8AC2 - chains A and C of the 7 polymer chains in the assembly; structure by electron microscopy, 3.70 A resolution.

== Chain A ==
Name: DNA-directed RNA polymerase subunit alpha
Organism: Escherichia coli K-12
Notes: EC 2.7.7.6
UniProt: P0A7Z4 (RPOA_ECOLI); residues 1-329 here = UniProt positions 1-329
Amino-acid sequence (329 residues; each row starts with the number of its first residue):
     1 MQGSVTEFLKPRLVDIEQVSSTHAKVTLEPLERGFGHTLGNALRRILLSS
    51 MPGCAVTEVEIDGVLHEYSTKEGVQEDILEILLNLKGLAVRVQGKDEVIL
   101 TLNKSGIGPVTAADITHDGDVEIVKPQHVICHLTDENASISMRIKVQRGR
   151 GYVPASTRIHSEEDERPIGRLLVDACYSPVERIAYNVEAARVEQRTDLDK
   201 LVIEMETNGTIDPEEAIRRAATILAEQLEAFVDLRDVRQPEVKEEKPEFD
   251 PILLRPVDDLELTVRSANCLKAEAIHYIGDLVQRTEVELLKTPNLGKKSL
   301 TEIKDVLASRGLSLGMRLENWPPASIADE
Disordered / not traced: 1-5, 235-329
UniProt features mapped onto this chain:
  - region: Glu162 to Glu165 (Required for interaction with Crp at class II promoters)
  - modified residue: Arg265 (ADP-ribosylarginine), Lys297 (N6-acetyllysine), Lys298 (N6-acetyllysine)
  - mutagenesis: Arg45 (R45C: In rpoA112; temperature-sensitive, blocks RNA polymerase assembly), Glu162 to Glu165 (5-fold decrease in CRP-class II promoter-dependent transcription), Glu165 (E165K: 5-fold decrease in CRP-class II promoter-dependent transcription), Arg191 (R191C: In rpoA101; temperature-sensitive)

== Chain C ==
Name: DNA-directed RNA polymerase subunit beta
Organism: Escherichia coli K-12
Notes: EC 2.7.7.6
UniProt: P0A8V2 (RPOB_ECOLI); numbering as in UniProt (aligned over 1-1342)
Amino-acid sequence (1342 residues; row label = number of the first residue in the row):
     1 MVYSYTEKKRIRKDFGKRPQVLDVPYLLSIQLDSFQKFIEQDPEGQYGLE
    51 AAFRSVFPIQSYSGNSELQYVSYRLGEPVFDVQECQIRGVTYSAPLRVKL
   101 RLVIYEREAPEGTVKDIKEQEVYMGEIPLMTDNGTFVINGTERVIVSQLH
   151 RSPGVFFDSDKGKTHSSGKVLYNARIIPYRGSWLDFEFDPKDNLFVRIDR
   201 RRKLPATIILRALNYTTEQILDLFFEKVIFEIRDNKLQMELVPERLRGET
   251 ASFDIEANGKVYVEKGRRITARHIRQLEKDDVKLIEVPVEYIAGKVVAKD
   301 YIDESTGELICAANMELSLDLLAKLSQSGHKRIETLFTNDLDHGPYISET
   351 LRVDPTNDRLSALVEIYRMMRPGEPPTREAAESLFENLFFSEDRYDLSAV
   401 GRMKFNRSLLREEIEGSGILSKDDIIDVMKKLIDIRNGKGEVDDIDHLGN
   451 RRIRSVGEMAENQFRVGLVRVERAVKERLSLGDLDTLMPQDMINAKPISA
   501 AVKEFFGSSQLSQFMDQNNPLSEITHKRRISALGPGGLTRERAGFEVRDV
   551 HPTHYGRVCPIETPEGPNIGLINSLSVYAQTNEYGFLETPYRKVTDGVVT
   601 DEIHYLSAIEEGNYVIAQANSNLDEEGHFVEDLVTCRSKGESSLFSRDQV
   651 DYMDVSTQQVVSVGASLIPFLEHDDANRALMGANMQRQAVPTLRADKPLV
   701 GTGMERAVAVDSGVTAVAKRGGVVQYVDASRIVIKVNEDEMYPGEAGIDI
   751 YNLTKYTRSNQNTCINQMPCVSLGEPVERGDVLADGPSTDLGELALGQNM
   801 RVAFMPWNGYNFEDSILVSERVVQEDRFTTIHIQELACVSRDTKLGPEEI
   851 TADIPNVGEAALSKLDESGIVYIGAEVTGGDILVGKVTPKGETQLTPEEK
   901 LLRAIFGEKASDVKDSSLRVPNGVSGTVIDVQVFTRDGVEKDKRALEIEE
   951 MQLKQAKKDLSEELQILEAGLFSRIRAVLVAGGVEAEKLDKLPRDRWLEL
  1001 GLTDEEKQNQLEQLAEQYDELKHEFEKKLEAKRRKITQGDDLAPGVLKIV
  1051 KVYLAVKRRIQPGDKMAGRHGNKGVISKINPIEDMPYDENGTPVDIVLNP
  1101 LGVPSRMNIGQILETHLGMAAKGIGDKINAMLKQQQEVAKLREFIQRAYD
  1151 LGADVRQKVDLSTFSDEEVMRLAENLRKGMPIATPVFDGAKEAEIKELLK
  1201 LGDLPTSGQIRLYDGRTGEQFERPVTVGYMYMLKLNHLVDDKMHARSTGS
  1251 YSLVTQQPLGGKAQFGGQRFGEMEVWALEAYGAAYTLQEMLTVKSDDVNG
  1301 RTKMYKNIVDGNHQMEPGMPESFNVLLKEIRSLGINIELEDE
Disordered / not traced: 1, 890-911
UniProt features mapped onto this chain:
  - modified residue (N6-acetyllysine): Lys1022, Lys1200
  - mutagenesis: Ile561 (I561S: Resistant to antibiotics salinamide A and B), Ile569 (I569S: Resistant to antibiotics salinamide A and B), Ala665 (A665E: Resistant to antibiotics salinamide A and B), Asp675 (D675A/G: Resistant to antibiotics salinamide A and B), Asn677 (N677H/K: Resistant to antibiotics salinamide A and B), Leu680 (L680M: Resistant to antibiotics salinamide A and B), Glu813 (E813K: Disrupts the enzyme's active center)

== How chain A and chain C interact ==
Residue-residue contacts (58):
  Asn41(A) - Gly1215(C)
  Asn41(A) - Arg1216(C)  hydrogen bond (side chain-backbone)
  Asn41(A) - Thr1217(C)
  Asn41(A) - Gly1218(C)
  Arg44(A) - Glu1083(C)  hydrogen bond (side chain-backbone)
  Arg44(A) - Tyr1087(C)
  Arg45(A) - Glu1083(C)
  Arg45(A) - Asp1084(C)
  Arg45(A) - Gly1215(C)
  Leu48(A) - Glu1083(C)
  Ser49(A) - Glu1083(C)
  Leu65(A) - Ile873(C)
  His66(A) - Ile873(C)
  His66(A) - Gly874(C)
  His66(A) - Val928(C)
  His66(A) - Ile929(C)
  Tyr68(A) - Tyr756(C)
  Tyr68(A) - Ile831(C)  hydrophobic
  Tyr68(A) - Thr927(C)
  Tyr68(A) - Ala1055(C)  hydrophobic
  Tyr68(A) - Lys1057(C)
  Thr70(A) - Lys755(C)
  Glu72(A) - Tyr726(C)
  Glu72(A) - Asp728(C)
  Gly73(A) - Asp728(C)
  Val74(A) - Asp728(C)
  Val74(A) - Ala729(C)  hydrogen bond (backbone-backbone)
  Gln75(A) - Val727(C)
  Gln75(A) - Ala729(C)
  Gln75(A) - Pro769(C)
  Glu76(A) - Ala729(C)
  Asp77(A) - Lys755(C)  salt bridge
  Asp77(A) - Tyr756(C)  hydrogen bond
  Leu79(A) - Tyr756(C)
  Leu83(A) - Leu693(C)  hydrophobic
  Leu83(A) - Arg694(C)
  Lys86(A) - Gln824(C)
  Lys86(A) - Asp826(C)  salt bridge
  Thr134(A) - Val727(C)
  Thr134(A) - Leu773(C)
  Tyr152(A) - Glu820(C)
  Tyr152(A) - Val823(C)
  Tyr152(A) - Gln824(C)
  Tyr152(A) - Arg1059(C)
  Ser156(A) - Arg1059(C)
  Ile159(A) - Glu876(C)
  Arg166(A) - Glu876(C)  salt bridge
  Ile168(A) - Ile873(C)
  Ile168(A) - Ala875(C)
  Asp174(A) - Asp826(C)
  Cys176(A) - Gln824(C)  hydrogen bond
  Glu181(A) - Arg821(C)  hydrogen bond (backbone-side chain)
  Arg182(A) - Asn1090(C)  hydrogen bond (side chain-backbone)
  Arg182(A) - Gly1091(C)
  Arg182(A) - Thr1092(C)
  Ile183(A) - Gly1091(C)
  Ala184(A) - Gly1091(C)
  Tyr185(A) - Tyr1087(C)  hydrogen bond
Also at the interface, not in a pair above, chain A (33 interface residues in all): Pro154, Ser178
Also at the interface, not in a pair above, chain C (40 interface residues in all): Met768, Ile1082, Glu1089, Asp1214

== Summary ==
The interface between chain A and chain C involves 33 residues on one side and 40 on the other; the contacts
include 8 hydrogen bonds and 3 salt bridges. Polar contacts include Asp77(A)-Lys755(C), Lys86(A)-Asp826(C) and
Arg166(A)-Glu876(C).
Here chain A is DNA-directed RNA polymerase subunit alpha and chain C is DNA-directed RNA polymerase subunit
beta, both from Escherichia coli K-12. Entry 8AC2 (RNA polymerase- post-terminated, open clamp state) was
determined by electron microscopy (same publication as 8ABY, 8ABZ, 8AC0, 8AC1, 8ACP and 8AD1).
